4ITM - chain A; structure by X-ray diffraction, 2.20 A resolution.

== Chain A ==
Protein: Tetraacyldisaccharide 4'-kinase
From: Aquifex aeolicus
Notes: EC 2.7.1.130
UniProt: O67572 (LPXK_AQUAE); numbering as in UniProt (aligned over 1-315)
Amino-acid sequence (315 residues; each row starts with the number of its first residue):
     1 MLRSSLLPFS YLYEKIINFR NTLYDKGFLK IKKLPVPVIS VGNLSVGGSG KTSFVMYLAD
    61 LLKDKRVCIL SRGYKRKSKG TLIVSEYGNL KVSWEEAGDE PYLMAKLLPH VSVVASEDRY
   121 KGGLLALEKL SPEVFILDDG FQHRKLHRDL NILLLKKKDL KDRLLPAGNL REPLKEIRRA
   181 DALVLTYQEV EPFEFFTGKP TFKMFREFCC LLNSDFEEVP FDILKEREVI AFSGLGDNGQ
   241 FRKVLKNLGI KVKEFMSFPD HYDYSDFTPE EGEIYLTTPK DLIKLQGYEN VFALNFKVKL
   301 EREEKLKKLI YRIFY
Residues lining bound ligands: ATP (adenosine-5'-triphosphate): Gly48, Ser49, Gly50, Lys51, Thr52, Ser53, Met56, Leu103, Tyr187, Arg206, Gln240, Pro279, Lys280, Leu294, Asn295, Phe296, Val298
Swiss-Prot annotation at these positions:
  - binding site (ATP): Ser45 to Thr52
What the authors report for this chain:
  - binding site for ATP: Thr52, Ser53, Tyr187, Arg206, Gln240
  - conformationally variable residues: Gln240
  - mutagenesis - S53A, D99E (78-fold), D99N, E100A, E100D (1400-fold), E100Q, D138A, D138N, D139A (8100-fold), D139N (510-fold), D260A (53-fold), H261A (850-fold): decreased catalytic activity
  - catalytic residues: Lys51, Asp99, Asp138, Asp139, His261
  - catalytic residues: Thr52, Glu100 (proposed by the authors, not directly observed)
  - mutagenesis - S49A: unchanged catalytic activity
  - mutagenesis - K51A (3000-fold), T52A (3000-fold), Y74A (180-fold), D99A (2600-fold): decreased catalytic activity on ATP/Mg2+

== Overview ==
Bound to chain A: ATP. Curated annotation (UniProt) lists 8 ATP-binding residues. The paper reports catalytic
residues Lys51, Asp99 and Asp138 among others; S53A, D99E and D99N, among others, reduce catalytic activity;
17 substitutions were tested in all.
Chain A is Tetraacyldisaccharide 4'-kinase (Aquifex aeolicus); the structure, Crystal structure of "apo" form
LpxK from Aquifex aeolicus in complex with ATP at 2.2 angstrom ..., was determined by X-ray diffraction
together with 4ITL and 4ITN from the same study.
